7Q3L - chains B and C of the 9 polymer chains in the assembly; structure by electron microscopy, 2.21 A resolution.

Chain B:
Name: Splicing factor 3B subunit 2
Organism: Homo sapiens
UniProt: Q13435 (SF3B2_HUMAN); numbering as in UniProt (aligned over 1-895)
Amino-acid sequence (895 residues; row label = number of the first residue in the row):
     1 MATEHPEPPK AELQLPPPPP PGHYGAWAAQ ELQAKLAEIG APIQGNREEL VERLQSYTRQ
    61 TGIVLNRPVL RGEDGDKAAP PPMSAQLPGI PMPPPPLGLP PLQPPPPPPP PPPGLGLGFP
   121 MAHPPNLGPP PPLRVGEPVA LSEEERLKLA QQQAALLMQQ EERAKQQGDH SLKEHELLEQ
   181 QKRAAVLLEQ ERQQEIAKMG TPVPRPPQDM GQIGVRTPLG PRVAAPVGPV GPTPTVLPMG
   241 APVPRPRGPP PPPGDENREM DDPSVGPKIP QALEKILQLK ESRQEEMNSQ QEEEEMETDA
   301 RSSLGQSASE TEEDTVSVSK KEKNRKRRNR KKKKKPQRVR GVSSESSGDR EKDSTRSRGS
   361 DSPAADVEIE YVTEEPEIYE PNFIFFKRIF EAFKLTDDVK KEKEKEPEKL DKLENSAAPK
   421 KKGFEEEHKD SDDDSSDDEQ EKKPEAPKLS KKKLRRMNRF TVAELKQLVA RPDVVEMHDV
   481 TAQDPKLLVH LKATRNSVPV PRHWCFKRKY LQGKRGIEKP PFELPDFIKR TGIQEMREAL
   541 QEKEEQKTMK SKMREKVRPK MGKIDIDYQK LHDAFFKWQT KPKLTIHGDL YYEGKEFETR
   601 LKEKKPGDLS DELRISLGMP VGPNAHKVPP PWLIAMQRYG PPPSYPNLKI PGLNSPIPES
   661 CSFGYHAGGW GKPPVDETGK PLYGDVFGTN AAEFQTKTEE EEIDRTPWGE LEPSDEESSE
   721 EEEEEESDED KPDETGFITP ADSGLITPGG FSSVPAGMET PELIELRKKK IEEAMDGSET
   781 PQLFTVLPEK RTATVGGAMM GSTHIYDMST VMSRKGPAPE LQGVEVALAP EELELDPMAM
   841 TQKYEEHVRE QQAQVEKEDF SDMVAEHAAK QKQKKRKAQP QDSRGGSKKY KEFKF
Unresolved in the structure: 1-451, 514-521, 531-567, 598-702, 712-895

Chain C:
Name: Splicing factor 3B subunit 3
Organism: Homo sapiens
UniProt: Q15393 (SF3B3_HUMAN); residues 1-1217 here = UniProt positions 1-1217
Amino-acid sequence (1217 residues; numbered 1 to 1217; the number before each row is that of its first residue):
     1 MFLYNLTLQR ATGISFAIHG NFSGTKQQEI VVSRGKILEL LRPDPNTGKV HTLLTVEVFG
    61 VIRSLMAFRL TGGTKDYIVV GSDSGRIVIL EYQPSKNMFE KIHQETFGKS GCRRIVPGQF
   121 LAVDPKGRAV MISAIEKQKL VYILNRDAAA RLTISSPLEA HKANTLVYHV VGVDVGFENP
   181 MFACLEMDYE EADNDPTGEA AANTQQTLTF YELDLGLNHV VRKYSEPLEE HGNFLITVPG
   241 GSDGPSGVLI CSENYITYKN FGDQPDIRCP IPRRRNDLDD PERGMIFVCS ATHKTKSMFF
   301 FLAQTEQGDI FKITLETDED MVTEIRLKYF DTVPVAAAMC VLKTGFLFVA SEFGNHYLYQ
   361 IAHLGDDDEE PEFSSAMPLE EGDTFFFQPR PLKNLVLVDE LDSLSPILFC QIADLANEDT
   421 PQLYVACGRG PRSSLRVLRH GLEVSEMAVS ELPGNPNAVW TVRRHIEDEF DAYIIVSFVN
   481 ATLVLSIGET VEEVTDSGFL GTTPTLSCSL LGDDALVQVY PDGIRHIRAD KRVNEWKTPG
   541 KKTIVKCAVN QRQVVIALTG GELVYFEMDP SGQLNEYTER KEMSADVVCM SLANVPPGEQ
   601 RSRFLAVGLV DNTVRIISLD PSDCLQPLSM QALPAQPESL CIVEMGGTEK QDELGERGSI
   661 GFLYLNIGLQ NGVLLRTVLD PVTGDLSDTR TRYLGSRPVK LFRVRMQGQE AVLAMSSRSW
   721 LSYSYQSRFH LTPLSYETLE FASGFASEQC PEGIVAISTN TLRILALEKL GAVFNQVAFP
   781 LQYTPRKFVI HPESNNLIII ETDHNAYTEA TKAQRKQQMA EEMVEAAGED ERELAAEMAA
   841 AFLNENLPES IFGAPKAGNG QWASVIRVMN PIQGNTLDLV QLEQNEAAFS VAVCRFSNTG
   901 EDWYVLVGVA KDLILNPRSV AGGFVYTYKL VNNGEKLEFL HKTPVEEVPA AIAPFQGRVL
   961 IGVGKLLRVY DLGKKKLLRK CENKHIANYI SGIQTIGHRV IVSDVQESFI WVRYKRNENQ
  1021 LIIFADDTYP RWVTTASLLD YDTVAGADKF GNICVVRLPP NTNDEVDEDP TGNKALWDRG
  1081 LLNGASQKAE VIMNYHVGET VLSLQKTTLI PGGSESLVYT TLSGGIGILV PFTSHEDHDF
  1141 FQHVEMHLRS EHPPLCGRDH LSFRSYYFPV KNVIDGDLCE QFNSMEPNKQ KNVSEELDRT
  1201 PPEVSKKLED IRTRYAF
Unresolved in the structure: 530-532, 646-661, 682-683, 692-694, 827-830

Interface between chain B and chain C:
Contacting residue pairs (42; chain B residue first):
  Arg-471(B) with Arg-1079(C); Asn-1083(C), hydrogen bond
  Asp-473(B) with Arg-1079(C), salt bridge
  Lys-492(B) with Asn-1083(C), hydrogen bond (backbone-side chain)
  Ala-493(B) with Asn-1083(C), hydrogen bond (backbone-side chain)
  Thr-494(B) with Leu-1082(C); Asn-1083(C), hydrogen bond (backbone-side chain)
  Arg-495(B) with Glu-1007(C), salt bridge; Asp-1026(C), salt bridge; Asp-1027(C), hydrogen bond (side chain-backbone); Tyr-1029(C), hydrogen bond (side chain-backbone); Leu-1082(C); Asn-1083(C); Gly-1084(C), hydrogen bond (backbone-backbone)
  Asn-496(B) with Asp-1027(C), hydrogen bond (side chain-backbone); Thr-1028(C); Tyr-1029(C), hydrogen bond (side chain-backbone); Leu-1082(C), hydrogen bond (backbone-backbone)
  Ser-497(B) with Leu-1082(C)
  His-587(B) with Leu-1082(C)
  Ile-703(B) with Ile-996(C), hydrophobic; Tyr-1041(C), hydrophobic
  Asp-704(B) with Tyr-1041(C)
  Arg-705(B) with Tyr-1041(C), hydrogen bond
  Thr-706(B) with Asp-1040(C)
  Pro-707(B) with Asp-1040(C); Arg-1057(C)
  Trp-708(B) with Met-1(C); Leu-1039(C); Asp-1040(C), hydrogen bond (backbone-side chain); Arg-1057(C), hydrogen bond (backbone-side chain); Lys-1106(C); Glu-1115(C), hydrogen bond; Leu-1117(C); Pro-1131(C)
  Gly-709(B) with Met-1(C), hydrogen bond (backbone-backbone); Pro-1131(C)
  Leu-711(B) with Phe-2(C), hydrophobic; Phe-1132(C); Thr-1133(C); Ser-1134(C); His-1135(C)
Also at the interface, not in a pair above, chain B (21 interface residues in all): Val-474, Ile-586, Gly-588, Glu-710
Also at the interface, not in a pair above, chain C (31 interface residues in all): Leu-3, Ser-1008, Pro-1030, Asp-1042, Leu-1081, Ser-1116, Leu-1129

In short:
21 residues of chain B and 31 residues of chain C are in contact; the contacts include 15 hydrogen bonds and 3
salt bridges. Polar pairs include Asp-473(B)/Arg-1079(C), Arg-495(B)/Glu-1007(C) and Arg-495(B)/Asp-1026(C).
Here chain B is Splicing factor 3B subunit 2 and chain C is Splicing factor 3B subunit 3, both from Homo
sapiens. Entry 7Q3L (Human 17S U2 snRNP 5' domain) was determined by electron microscopy (same publication as
7Q4O and 7Q4P).
